Entry 1KX4 (X-ray diffraction, 2.60 A resolution); this record covers chains J and D of the 10 polymer chains in the assembly.

[Chain J]
Molecule: 5'(ATCTCCAAATATCCCTTGCGGATCGTAGAAAAAGTGTGTCAAACTGCGCTATCAAAGGGAAACTTCAACTGAATTCAGTTGAAGTTTCCCTTTGATAGCGCAGTTTGACACACTTTTTCTACGATCCGCAAGGGATATTTGGAGAT)3' (146-nt DNA)
Source organism: Homo sapiens
Sequence (146 nucleotides; numbered -73 to 72; the number before each row is that of its first residue; numbers below 1 keep their minus sign (DA-73 is residue -73)):
   -73 ATCTCCAAAT ATCCCTTGCG GATCGTAGAA AAAGTGTGTC AAACTGCGCT ATCAAAGGGA
   -13 AACTTCAACT GAATTCAGTT GAAGTTTCCC TTTGATAGCG CAGTTTGACA CACTTTTTCT
    47 ACGATCCGCA AGGGATATTT GGAGAT

[Chain D]
Name: histone H2B.2
Source organism: Xenopus laevis
Reference sequence: P02281 (H2B1_XENLA); residues -2 to 122 here correspond to UniProt positions 1-125 (UniProt number = residue number + 3)
Sequence (125 residues; each row starts with the number of its first residue; numbers below 1 keep their minus sign (Pro-2 is residue -2)):
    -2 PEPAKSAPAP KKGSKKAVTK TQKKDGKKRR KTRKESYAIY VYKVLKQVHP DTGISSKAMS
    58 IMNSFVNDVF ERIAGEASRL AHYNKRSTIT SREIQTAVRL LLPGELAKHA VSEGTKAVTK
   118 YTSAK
Not modelled in the structure: -2 to 23
Construct notes: variant Thr29 (Ser32 in P02281)
Curated features (UniProtKB/Swiss-Prot):
  - modified residue: Lys13 (N6-acetyllysine)

[Interface between chain J and chain D]
Residue-residue contacts (11):
  DT-29(J) with Arg26(D), hydrogen bond to the base
  DG-28(J) with Arg26(D), hydrogen bond to the sugar
  DC48(J) with Ile36(D), sugar contact; Tyr37(D), hydrogen bond to the phosphate
  DG49(J) with Arg30(D), sugar contact; Lys31(D), sugar contact; Glu32(D), phosphate contact; Ser33(D), phosphate contact
  DA50(J) with Arg30(D), phosphate contact; Lys31(D), hydrogen bond to the phosphate
  DT51(J) with Lys28(D), salt bridge to the phosphate

[In short]
6 residues of chain J face 8 of chain D across their interface; the contacts include 4 hydrogen bonds and 1
salt bridge. Among the polar pairs are DT-29(J)-Arg26(D), DG-28(J)-Arg26(D) and DC48(J)-Tyr37(D).
Here chain J is
5'(ATCTCCAAATATCCCTTGCGGATCGTAGAAAAAGTGTGTCAAACTGCGCTATCAAAGGGAAACTTCAACTGAATTCAGTTGAAGTTTCCCTTTGATAGCGCAGTTTGACACACTTTTTCTACGATCCGCAAGGGATATTTGGAGAT)3'
(146-nt DNA) (Homo sapiens) and chain D is histone H2B.2 (Xenopus laevis). Entry 1KX4 (X-Ray Structure of the
Nucleosome Core Particle, NCP146b, at 2.6 A Resolution) was determined by X-ray diffraction, deposited
together with 1KX3.
